Entry 3SL9 (X-ray diffraction, 2.20 A resolution); this record covers chains A and C.

Chain A:
Name: Catenin beta-1
Source organism: Homo sapiens
Reference sequence: P35222 (CTNB1_HUMAN); residues 141-305 here = UniProt positions 141-305
Amino-acid sequence (167 residues; each row starts with the number of its first residue):
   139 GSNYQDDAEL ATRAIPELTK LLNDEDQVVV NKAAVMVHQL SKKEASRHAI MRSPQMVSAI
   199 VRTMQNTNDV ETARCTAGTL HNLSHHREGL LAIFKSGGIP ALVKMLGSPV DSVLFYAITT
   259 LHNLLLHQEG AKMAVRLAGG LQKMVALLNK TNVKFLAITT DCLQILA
Disordered / not traced: 139-141
Differences from the reference sequence: expression tag (139-140)
Swiss-Prot annotation at these positions:
  - region: Leu156 to Leu178 (Interaction with BCL9)
  - modified residue: Tyr142 (Phosphotyrosine), Ser191 (Phosphoserine), Ser246 (Phosphoserine)

Chain C:
Name: B-cell CLL/lymphoma 9 protein
Source organism: Homo sapiens
Reference sequence: O00512 (BCL9_HUMAN); residue numbers follow UniProt; this construct covers 344-396
Amino-acid sequence (55 residues; each row starts with the number of its first residue):
   342 MALGENPDGL SQEQLEHRER SLQTLRDIQR MLFPDEKEFT GAQSGGPQQN PGVLD
Disordered / not traced: 342-347, 375-396
Differences from the reference sequence: expression tag (342-343)
Swiss-Prot annotation at these positions:
  - region: His358 to Phe374 (Interaction with CTNNB1)
  - modified residue: Ser352 (Phosphoserine)

Interface between chain A and chain C:
Pairs across the interface - 18 pairs, chain A then chain C:
  Leu148(A) with Leu373(C)
  Ala152(A) with Ile369(C), hydrophobic; Leu373(C), hydrophobic
  Glu155(A) with Thr365(C); Ile369(C)
  Leu159(A) with Ser362(C); Leu366(C), hydrophobic
  Asp162(A) with His358(C), salt bridge
  Asp164(A) with Arg359(C), salt bridge
  Val166(A) with Arg359(C)
  Val167(A) with Ser362(C); Leu366(C)
  Lys170(A) with Leu363(C); Leu366(C)
  Met174(A) with Leu366(C); Ile369(C), hydrophobic; Gln370(C)
  Leu178(A) with Leu373(C), hydrophobic
Other interface residues (no listed pair), chain A (14 interface residues in all): Arg151, Leu156, Ala171
Other interface residues (no listed pair), chain C (12 interface residues in all): Asp349, Leu351, Met372
Interface features reported in the paper:
  - interface residues, chain A: Val167(A)
  - hot spots on chain C (mutagenesis) - L366K: decreased binding to Catenin beta-1 (chain A)
  - hot spots on chain C (mutagenesis) - L363F: decreased binding to Catenin beta-1 (chain A) (citing earlier work)

Summary:
The interface between chain A and chain C involves 14 residues on one side and 12 on the other, with 2 salt
bridges. Among the polar pairs are Asp162(A)-His358(C) and Asp164(A)-Arg359(C). The paper reports that L366K
and L363F of chain C reduce binding to Catenin beta-1 (chain A); the interface residue Val167(A).
Here chain A is Catenin beta-1 and chain C is B-cell CLL/lymphoma 9 protein, both from Homo sapiens. Entry
3SL9 (X-ray structure of Beta catenin in complex with Bcl9) was determined by X-ray diffraction together with
3SLA from the same study.
